PDB entry 4DQ3 | X-ray diffraction, 2.10 A resolution | chain A

== Chain A ==
Name: Beta-lactoglobulin
Organism: Bos taurus
UniProt: P02754 (LACB_BOVIN); residues 1-162 here correspond to UniProt positions 17-178 (UniProt number = residue number + 16)
Chain sequence (162 residues; numbered 1 to 162; the number before each row is that of its first residue):
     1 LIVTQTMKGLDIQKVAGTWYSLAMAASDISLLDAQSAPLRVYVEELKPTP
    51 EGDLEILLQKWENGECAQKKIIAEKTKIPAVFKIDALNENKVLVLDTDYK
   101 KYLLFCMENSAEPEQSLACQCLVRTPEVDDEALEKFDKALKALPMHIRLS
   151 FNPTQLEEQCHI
Not modelled in the structure: 1, 112-114
Cystine bridges: C66-C160, C106-C119

== In short ==
Chain A is Beta-lactoglobulin (Bos taurus); the structure, Bovine beta-lactoglobulin complex with oleic acid,
was determined by X-ray diffraction together with 4DQ4 from the same study.
